5Z9Z - chain A; structure by X-ray diffraction, 2.05 A resolution.

[Chain A]
Name: Small RNA degrading nuclease 1
From: Arabidopsis thaliana
Notes: EC 3.1.-.-; fragment: C-terminal RRM domain
Reference sequence: A3KPE8 (SDN1_ARATH); residues 309-409 here = UniProt positions 309-409
Amino-acid sequence (103 residues; numbered 307 to 409; the number before each row is that of its first residue):
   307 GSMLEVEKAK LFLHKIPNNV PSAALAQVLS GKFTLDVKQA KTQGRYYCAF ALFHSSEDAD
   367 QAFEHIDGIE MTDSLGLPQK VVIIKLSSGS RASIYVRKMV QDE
Not modelled in the structure: 307, 409
Sequence notes: expression tag (307-308); engineered mutation Ala329 (Glu in A3KPE8), Ala330 (Glu in A3KPE8), Ala332 (Glu in A3KPE8)
Modified / non-standard residues: Mse309 (selenomethionine; parent Met); Mse377 (selenomethionine; parent Met); Mse405 (selenomethionine; parent Met)
Residues lining bound ligands:
  - citrate anion (FLC), molecule 1: Phe318, His320, Lys321, Ile322, Lys344, Gln345, Tyr352, Tyr353, Cys354
  - citrate anion (FLC), molecule 2: Lys321, Lys347, Tyr352
Reported in the primary citation:
  - binding site for citrate anion: Phe318
  - mutagenesis - F318A/F356A: decreased catalytic activity

[Summary]
Bound to chain A: citrate anion. From the paper: a binding site for citrate anion at Phe318; F318A/F356A
reduce catalytic activity.
Chain A is Small RNA degrading nuclease 1 (Arabidopsis thaliana); the structure, The C-terminal RRM domain of
Arabidopsis SMALL RNA DEGRADING NUCLEASE 1 (E329A/E330A/E332A), was determined by X-ray diffraction.
